Entry 9BAC (electron microscopy, 3.40 A resolution); this record covers chain z.

Chain z:
Name: DUF1102 domain-containing protein
Source organism: Hyperthermus sp
Reference sequence: A0A432R7L7 (A0A432R7L7_9CREN); residues 1-147 here correspond to UniProt positions 32-178 (UniProt number = residue number + 31)
Chain sequence (148 residues; numbered 0 to 147; the number before each row is that of its first residue; numbering starts at 0):
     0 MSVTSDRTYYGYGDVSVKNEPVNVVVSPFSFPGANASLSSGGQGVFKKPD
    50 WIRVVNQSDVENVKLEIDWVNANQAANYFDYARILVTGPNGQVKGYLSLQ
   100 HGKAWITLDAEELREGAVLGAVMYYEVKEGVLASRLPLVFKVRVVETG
Not modelled in the structure: 0
Construct notes: initiating methionine (0)
Bound ions: Ca2+ site 1: Asp-58, Gly-147; Ca2+ site 2: Asp-108, Glu-111; Ca2+ site 3 near Thr-146 (its only coordinating residue here)

In short:
Asp-58 and Gly-147 form the Ca2+ site 1. Asp-108 and Glu-111 coordinate Ca2+ site 2.
Chain z is DUF1102 domain-containing protein (Hyperthermus sp); the structure, Cryo-EM of Hyper2 tube, ~24 nm
diameter, was determined by electron microscopy (same publication as 9BAB).
